PDB entry 4KBP | X-ray diffraction, 2.70 A resolution | chain A

# Chain A
Name: Purple acid phosphatase
Organism: Phaseolus vulgaris
Notes: EC 3.1.3.2
UniProtKB: P80366 (PPAF_PHAVU); residue numbers follow UniProt; this construct covers 1-432
Amino-acid sequence (432 residues; row label = number of the first residue in the row):
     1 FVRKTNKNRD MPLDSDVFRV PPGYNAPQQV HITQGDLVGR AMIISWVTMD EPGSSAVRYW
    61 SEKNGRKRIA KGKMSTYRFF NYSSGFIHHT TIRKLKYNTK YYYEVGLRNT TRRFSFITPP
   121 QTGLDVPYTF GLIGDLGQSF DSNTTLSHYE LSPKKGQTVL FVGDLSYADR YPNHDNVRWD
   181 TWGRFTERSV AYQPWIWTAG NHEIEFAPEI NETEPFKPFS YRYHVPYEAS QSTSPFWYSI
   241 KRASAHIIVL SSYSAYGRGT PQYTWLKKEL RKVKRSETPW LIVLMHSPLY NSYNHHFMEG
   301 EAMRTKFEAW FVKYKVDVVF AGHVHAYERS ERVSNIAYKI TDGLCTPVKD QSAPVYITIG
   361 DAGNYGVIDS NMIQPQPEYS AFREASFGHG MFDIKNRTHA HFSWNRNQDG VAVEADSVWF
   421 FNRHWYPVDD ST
Not modelled in the structure: 1-8
Sequence notes: conflict Y253 (His in P80366), S254 (Ile in P80366)
Cystine bridges: C345 forms a disulfide with the same residue of a neighbouring copy of this chain
Covalent attachments: N-acetylglucosamine (NAG) linked to N81, N109, N143, N211, N396
Ion coordination: Fe ion: D135, D164, Y167, H325 (together with phosphate ion); Zn2+: D164, N201, H286, H323 (together with phosphate ion)

# Summary
N-acetylglucosamine is covalently linked to N81, N109, N143, N211 and N396. The Fe ion site is built by D135,
D164, Y167 and H325. D164, N201, H286 and H323 coordinate Zn2+.
Chain A is Purple acid phosphatase (Phaseolus vulgaris); the structure, Kidney bean purple acid phosphatase,
was determined by X-ray diffraction, deposited together with 3KBP and 1KBP.
